Entry 1HWK (X-ray diffraction, 2.22 A resolution); this record covers chains B and C of the 4 polymer chains in the assembly.

Chain B (and C):
Name: Hmg-CoA reductase
Source organism: Homo sapiens
Notes: EC 1.1.1.34; fragment: catalytic portion; chain C of this document is another copy of the same molecule, construct and numbering; everything in this record applies to it too
UniProtKB: P04035 (HMDH_HUMAN); residues 426-888 here = UniProt positions 426-888
Amino-acid sequence (467 residues; each row starts with the number of its first residue):
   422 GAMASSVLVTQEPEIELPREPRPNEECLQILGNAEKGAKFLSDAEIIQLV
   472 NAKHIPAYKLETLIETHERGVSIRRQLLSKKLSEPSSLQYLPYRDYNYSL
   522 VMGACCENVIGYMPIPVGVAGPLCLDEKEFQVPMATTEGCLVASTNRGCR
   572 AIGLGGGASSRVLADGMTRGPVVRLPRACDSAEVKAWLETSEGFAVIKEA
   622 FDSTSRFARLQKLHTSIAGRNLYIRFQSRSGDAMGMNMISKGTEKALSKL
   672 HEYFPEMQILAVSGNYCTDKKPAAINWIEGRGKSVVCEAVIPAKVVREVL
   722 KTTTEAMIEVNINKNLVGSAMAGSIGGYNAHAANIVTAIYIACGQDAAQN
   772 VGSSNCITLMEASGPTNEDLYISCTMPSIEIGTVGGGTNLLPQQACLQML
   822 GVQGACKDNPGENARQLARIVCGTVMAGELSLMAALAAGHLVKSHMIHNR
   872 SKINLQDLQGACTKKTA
Unresolved in the structure: 422-462, 473-477, 861-888 (chain C: 422-461, 861-888)
Construct notes: insertion (422-425); engineered mutation Ile-485 (Met in P04035)
Small-molecule neighbours:
  - atorvastatin (117; 7-[2-(4-fluoro-phenyl)-5-isopropyl-3-phenyl-4-phenylcarbamoyl-pyrrol-1-yl]- 3,5-dihydroxy-heptanoic acid), molecule 1: Glu-559, Gly-560, Cys-561, Leu-562, Ala-564, Ser-565, Arg-568, Lys-735, Ala-751, His-752, Asn-755, Ser-852, Leu-853, Ala-856, Leu-857, Gly-860
  - atorvastatin (117), molecule 2: Arg-590, Met-657, Ser-661, Val-683, Ser-684, Asn-686, Cys-688, Asp-690, Lys-691, Lys-692
  - ADP (adenosine-5'-diphosphate), molecule 1: Tyr-479, Glu-528, Asn-529
  - ADP, molecule 2: Ala-564, Asn-567, Arg-568, Arg-571, Lys-722
  - ADP, molecule 3: Ser-626, Arg-627, Phe-628, Ser-651, Gly-652, Asp-653, Ala-654, Met-655, Gly-656, Met-657, Asn-658, Met-659, Val-805, Gly-806, Gly-807, Ala-826, Cys-827, Pro-831
Reported in the primary citation:
  - binding site for atorvastatin: Glu-559, Arg-590

Chain B / chain C interface:
Pairs across the interface (49; chain B residue first):
  Ser-580(B) / Cys-600(C)
  Arg-582(B) / Cys-600(C)
  Leu-584(B) / Ala-603(C)  hydrophobic
  Leu-584(B) / Ile-638(C)  hydrophobic
  Arg-595(B) / Glu-782(C)  salt bridge
  Arg-598(B) / Glu-709(C)
  Arg-598(B) / Val-711(C)
  Ala-599(B) / Val-707(C)  hydrophobic
  Ala-599(B) / Glu-709(C)  hydrogen bond (backbone-side chain)
  Ala-599(B) / Tyr-792(C)
  Cys-600(B) / Ser-580(C)
  Cys-600(B) / Arg-582(C)
  Cys-600(B) / Glu-709(C)  hydrogen bond (backbone-side chain)
  Ala-603(B) / Leu-584(C)  hydrophobic
  His-635(B) / Ile-699(C)  hydrogen bond (side chain-backbone)
  Ile-638(B) / Leu-584(C)  hydrophobic
  Ile-638(B) / Thr-796(C)
  Ala-639(B) / Leu-780(C)
  Ala-639(B) / Thr-796(C)
  Gly-640(B) / Val-707(C)
  Gly-640(B) / Ser-794(C)
  Gly-640(B) / Thr-796(C)  hydrogen bond (backbone-side chain)
  Arg-641(B) / Glu-782(C)  salt bridge
  Arg-641(B) / Tyr-792(C)
  Ala-695(B) / Ala-695(C)  hydrophobic
  Ala-695(B) / Ile-699(C)
  Ile-696(B) / Ile-699(C)
  Ile-699(B) / His-635(C)  hydrogen bond (backbone-side chain)
  Ile-699(B) / Ala-695(C)  hydrophobic
  Ile-699(B) / Ile-696(C)
  Ile-699(B) / Glu-700(C)
  Glu-700(B) / Ile-699(C)
  Glu-700(B) / Glu-700(C)
  Val-707(B) / Ala-599(C)  hydrophobic
  Val-707(B) / Gly-640(C)
  Glu-709(B) / Arg-598(C)
  Glu-709(B) / Ala-599(C)  hydrogen bond (side chain-backbone)
  Glu-709(B) / Cys-600(C)  hydrogen bond (side chain-backbone)
  Val-711(B) / Arg-598(C)
  Ile-746(B) / Ile-746(C)  hydrophobic
  Leu-780(B) / Ala-639(C)
  Glu-782(B) / Arg-595(C)  salt bridge
  Glu-782(B) / Arg-641(C)  salt bridge
  Tyr-792(B) / Ala-599(C)
  Tyr-792(B) / Arg-641(C)
  Ser-794(B) / Gly-640(C)
  Thr-796(B) / Ile-638(C)
  Thr-796(B) / Ala-639(C)
  Thr-796(B) / Gly-640(C)  hydrogen bond (side chain-backbone)
Interface residues without a listed pair, chain B (29 interface residues in all): Lys-606, Tyr-687, Ile-778
Interface residues without a listed pair, chain C (30 interface residues in all): Lys-606, Tyr-687, Ile-778, Ser-784

Summary:
29 residues of chain B face 30 of chain C across their interface; the contacts include 8 hydrogen bonds and 4
salt bridges. Polar contacts include Arg-595(B)/Glu-782(C), Arg-641(B)/Glu-782(C) and Ala-599(B)/Glu-709(C).
Chain B binds 3 copies of ADP and atorvastatin. From the paper: a binding site for atorvastatin at Glu-559(B)
and Arg-590(B).
Chain B and chain C are both Hmg-CoA reductase (Homo sapiens); the structure, Complex of the catalytic portion
of human hmg-CoA reductase with atorvastatin, was determined by X-ray diffraction (same publication as 1HW8,
1HW9, 1HWI, 1HWJ and 1HWL).
